Entry 3DPC (X-ray diffraction, 2.30 A resolution); this record covers chains B and C of the 3 polymer chains in the assembly.

# Chain B
Name: Alkaline phosphatase
From: Escherichia coli
Notes: EC 3.1.3.1
Reference sequence: P00634 (PPB_ECOLI); residues 1-449 here correspond to UniProt positions 23-471 (UniProt number = residue number + 22)
Chain sequence (455 residues; row label = number of the first residue in the row):
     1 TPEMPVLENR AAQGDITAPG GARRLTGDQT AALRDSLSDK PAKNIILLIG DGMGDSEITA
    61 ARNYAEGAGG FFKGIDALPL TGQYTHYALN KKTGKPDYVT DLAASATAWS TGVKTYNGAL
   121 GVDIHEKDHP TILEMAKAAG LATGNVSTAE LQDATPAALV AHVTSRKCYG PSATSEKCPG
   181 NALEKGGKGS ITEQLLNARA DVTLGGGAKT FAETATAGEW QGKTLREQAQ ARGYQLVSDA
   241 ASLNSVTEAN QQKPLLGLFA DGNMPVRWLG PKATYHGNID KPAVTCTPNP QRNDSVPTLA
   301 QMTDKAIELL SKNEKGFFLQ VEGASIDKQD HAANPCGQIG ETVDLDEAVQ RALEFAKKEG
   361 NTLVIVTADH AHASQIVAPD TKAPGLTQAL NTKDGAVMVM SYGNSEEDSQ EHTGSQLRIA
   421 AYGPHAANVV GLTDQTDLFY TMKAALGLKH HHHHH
Not modelled in the structure: 1, 450-455
Cystine bridges: C168-C178, C286-C336
Differences from the reference sequence: engineered mutation L102 (Ser124 in P00634); expression tag (450-455)
Curated features (UniProtKB/Swiss-Prot):
  - binding site (Mg(2+)): D51, D153, T155, E322
  - binding site (Zn(2+)): D51, D327, H331, D369, H370, H412
Reported in the primary citation:
  - binding site for Phosphorylated Peptide (chain C): L102, R166, H412
  - mutagenesis - S102L (1000-fold): decreased catalytic activity

# Chain C
Name: Phosphorylated Peptide
Chain sequence (10 residues; each row starts with the number of its first residue):
     1 HATPPKKEAD
Modified positions: T3 (phosphothreonine; TPO)

# How chain B and chain C interact
Pairs across the interface - 18 pairs, chain B then chain C:
  D101(B) with H1(C); T3(C)
  L102(B) with T3(C)
  Y116(B) with H1(C)
  N117(B) with H1(C), hydrogen bond (backbone-side chain)
  G118(B) with H1(C)
  S165(B) with H1(C)
  R166(B) with H1(C); A2(C), hydrogen bond (side chain-backbone); T3(C)
  K167(B) with H1(C), hydrogen bond (side chain-backbone); P5(C); K6(C); K7(C); E8(C)
  K177(B) with A9(C)
  S409(B) with P4(C)
  H412(B) with T3(C)
Interface residues without a listed pair, chain B (15 interface residues in all): A119, T164, K328, H370

# Summary
Chain B and chain C form an interface of 15 and 9 residues respectively; the contacts include 3 hydrogen
bonds. Polar contacts include N117(B)-H1(C), R166(B)-A2(C) and K167(B)-H1(C). From the paper: a binding site
for Phosphorylated Peptide (chain C) at L102(B), R166(B) and H412(B); S102L of chain B reduces catalytic
activity.
Here chain B is Alkaline phosphatase (Escherichia coli) and chain C is Phosphorylated Peptide. Entry 3DPC
(Structure of E.coli Alkaline Phosphatase Mutant in Complex with a Phosphorylated Peptide) was determined by
X-ray diffraction.
